Entry 7MH8 (X-ray diffraction, 2.75 A resolution); this record covers chains L and M of the 3 polymer chains in the assembly.

Chain L:
Molecule: Reaction center protein L chain
Source organism: Rhodobacter sphaeroides
UniProt: P0C0Y8 (RCEL_RHOSH); residues 0-281 here correspond to UniProt positions 1-282 (UniProt number = residue number + 1)
Amino-acid sequence (282 residues; row label = number of the first residue in the row; numbering starts at 0):
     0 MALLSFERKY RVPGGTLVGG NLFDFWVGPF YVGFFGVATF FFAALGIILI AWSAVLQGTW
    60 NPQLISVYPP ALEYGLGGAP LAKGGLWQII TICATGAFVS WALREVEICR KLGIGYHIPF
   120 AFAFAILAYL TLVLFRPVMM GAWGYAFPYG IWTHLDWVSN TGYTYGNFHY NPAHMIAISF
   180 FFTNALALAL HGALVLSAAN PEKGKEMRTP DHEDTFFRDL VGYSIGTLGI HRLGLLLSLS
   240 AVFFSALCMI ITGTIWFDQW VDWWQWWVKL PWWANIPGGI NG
Not modelled in the structure: 0
Bound ions: Fe ion: His190, His230 (shared with His219(M), Glu234(M), His266(M) of chain M)
Residues lining bound ligands:
  - bacteriochlorophyll a (BCL), molecule 1: Ile46, Ile49, Tyr128, Leu131, Phe146, Ile150, Trp151, His153, Leu154, Val157
  - bacteriochlorophyll a (BCL), molecule 2: Phe97, Phe121, Ala124, Ile125, Ala127, Tyr128, Leu131, Trp156, Val157, Ser158, Thr160, Gly161, Tyr162, Asn166, Phe167, His168, His173, Ala176, Ile177, Phe180, Phe181, Val241, Ser244, Ala245, Cys247, Met248
  - bacteriochlorophyll a (BCL), molecule 3: Val157, Tyr162, His168, Phe181
  - bacteriochlorophyll a (BCL), molecule 4: His168, His173, Met174, Ile177, Ser178, Phe181, Thr182, Leu185
  - bacteriopheophytin a (BPH), molecule 1: Thr38, Phe41, Ala42, Gly45, Ile49, Ile89, Cys92, Ala93, Ala96, Phe97, Trp100, Glu104, Ile117, Ala120, Phe121, Phe123, Ala124, Tyr128, Phe146, Tyr148, Gly149, Ile150, His153, Phe180, Ser237, Leu238, Val241
  - bacteriopheophytin a (BPH), molecule 2: Phe181, Ala184, Leu185, Ala188, Leu189, Phe216, Leu219, Val220
  - ubiquinone-10 (U10), molecule 1: Phe29, Val31, Gly35, Thr38, Phe39, Trp100, Arg103
  - ubiquinone-10 (U10), molecule 2: Leu189, His190, Leu193, Val194, Glu212, Asp213, Phe216, Tyr222, Ser223, Ile224, Gly225, Thr226, Ile229, Leu232

Chain M:
Molecule: Reaction center protein M chain
Source organism: Rhodobacter sphaeroides
UniProt: P0C0Y9 (RCEM_RHOSH); residues 0-307 here correspond to UniProt positions 1-308 (UniProt number = residue number + 1)
Amino-acid sequence (308 residues; each row starts with the number of its first residue; numbering starts at 0):
     0 MAEYQNIFSQ VQVRGPADLG MTEDVNLANR SGVGPFSTLL GWFGNAQLGP IYLGSLGVLS
    60 LFSGLMWFFT IGIWFWYQAG WNPAVFLRDL FFFSLEPPAP EYGLSFAAPL KEGGLWLIAS
   120 FFMFVAVWSW WGRTYLRAQA LGMGKHTAWA FLSAIWLWMV LGFIRPILMG SWSEAVPYGI
   180 FSHLDWTNNF SLVHGNLFYN PFHGLSIAFL YGSALLFAMH GATILAVSRF GGERELEQIA
   240 DRGTAAERAA LFWRWTMGFN ATMEGIHRWA IWMAVLVTLT GGIGILLSGT VVDNWYVWGQ
   300 NHGMAPLN
Not modelled in the structure: 0-1, 303-307
Modified positions: Tyr210 (3-methyl-L-tyrosine; ZDJ)
Bound ions: Fe ion: His219, Glu234, His266 (shared with His190(L), His230(L) of chain L)
Residues lining bound ligands:
  - bacteriochlorophyll a (BCL), molecule 1: Trp66, Met122, Val126, Phe150, Ala153, Ile154, Leu156, Trp157, Leu160, Trp185, Thr186, Asn187, Phe189, Ser190, Asn195, Leu196, Phe197, His202, Ser205, Ile206, Leu209, Tyr210, Val276, Thr277, Gly280, Gly281, Ile284
  - bacteriochlorophyll a (BCL), molecule 2: Met122, Trp157, Leu160, Val175, Ile179, His182, Leu183, Trp185, Thr186
  - bacteriochlorophyll a (BCL), molecule 3: Thr186, Phe197, Leu209, Tyr210
  - bacteriochlorophyll a (BCL), molecule 4: Phe197, Gly203, Ile206, Ala207, Tyr210, Gly211, Leu214
  - bacteriopheophytin a (BPH), molecule 1: Ser59, Leu60, Gly63, Leu64, Phe67, Ala125, Val126, Trp129, Thr133, Thr146, Ala149, Phe150, Ala153, Ala273, Val274, Thr277
  - bacteriopheophytin a (BPH), molecule 2: Tyr210, Ala213, Leu214, Ala217, Met218, Trp252, Thr255, Met256
  - spheroidene (SPO): Trp66, Phe67, Phe68, Ile70, Gly71, Phe74, Trp75, Phe85, Leu89, Phe105, Trp115, Leu116, Ser119, Phe120, Met122, Phe123, Trp157, Met158, Leu160, Gly161, Phe162, Trp171, Val175, Tyr177, Gly178, Ile179, His182
  - ubiquinone-10 (U10): Leu214, Leu215, Met218, His219, Thr222, Ile223, Ala245, Ala248, Ala249, Trp252, Met256, Phe258, Asn259, Ala260, Thr261, Met262, Ile265, Trp268, Met272
Curated features (UniProtKB/Swiss-Prot):
  - binding site ((7R,8Z)-bacteriochlorophyll b): His182, His202
  - binding site (Fe cation): His219, Glu234, His266
  - binding site (a ubiquinone): Trp252

Chain L / chain M interface:
Contacting residue pairs (210; chain L residue first):
  Leu3(L) - Leu250(M)  hydrophobic
  Leu3(L) - Arg253(M)
  Leu3(L) - Asn259(M)
  Phe5(L) - Arg241(M)
  Phe5(L) - Glu246(M)
  Glu6(L) - Leu250(M)
  Glu6(L) - Arg253(M)  salt bridge
  Glu6(L) - Trp254(M)  hydrogen bond
  Lys8(L) - Glu246(M)  salt bridge
  Tyr9(L) - Thr243(M)  hydrogen bond
  Tyr9(L) - Glu246(M)  hydrogen bond
  Tyr9(L) - Arg247(M)
  Tyr9(L) - Leu250(M)  hydrophobic
  Tyr9(L) - Trp254(M)
  Arg10(L) - Trp254(M)
  Trp25(L) - Trp254(M)
  Pro28(L) - Arg253(M)
  Pro28(L) - Trp254(M)
  Pro28(L) - Gly257(M)
  Phe29(L) - Trp254(M)
  Phe29(L) - Thr255(M)
  Phe29(L) - Met256(M)
  Phe29(L) - Gly257(M)
  Tyr30(L) - Trp254(M)  hydrogen bond (backbone-backbone)
  Trp100(L) - Thr255(M)
  Arg103(L) - Trp254(M)  hydrogen bond (side chain-backbone)
  Arg103(L) - Thr255(M)  hydrogen bond (side chain-backbone)
  Glu104(L) - Phe251(M)
  Glu104(L) - Thr255(M)
  Ile107(L) - Phe251(M)  hydrophobic
  Ile107(L) - Thr255(M)
  Cys108(L) - Phe251(M)  hydrophobic
  Lys110(L) - Trp254(M)
  Leu111(L) - Arg247(M)  hydrogen bond (backbone-side chain)
  Leu111(L) - Leu250(M)
  Leu111(L) - Phe251(M)
  Leu111(L) - Trp254(M)  hydrophobic
  Gly112(L) - Arg228(M)  hydrogen bond (backbone-side chain)
  Gly112(L) - Phe229(M)
  Ile113(L) - Ala225(M)
  Ile113(L) - Val226(M)  hydrophobic
  Ile113(L) - Arg228(M)
  Ile113(L) - Phe229(M)  hydrophobic
  Ile113(L) - Arg247(M)
  Ile113(L) - Phe251(M)  hydrophobic
  Gly114(L) - Ala225(M)  hydrogen bond (backbone-backbone)
  Gly114(L) - Arg228(M)
  Tyr115(L) - Glu2(M)
  His116(L) - Gln4(M)  hydrogen bond (side chain-backbone)
  His116(L) - Ala221(M)
  His116(L) - Leu224(M)
  His116(L) - Ala225(M)
  Ile117(L) - Ala221(M)  hydrophobic
  Ile117(L) - Thr222(M)
  Ile117(L) - Phe251(M)  hydrophobic
  Ile117(L) - Trp252(M)  hydrophobic
  Trp151(L) - Phe197(M)
  Leu154(L) - Phe197(M)
  Ser158(L) - Phe197(M)
  Tyr162(L) - Asn187(M)  hydrogen bond
  Tyr162(L) - Leu191(M)
  Asn166(L) - Leu183(M)
  Asn166(L) - Asn187(M)
  His168(L) - Leu183(M)  hydrogen bond (side chain-backbone)
  His168(L) - Thr186(M)
  Tyr169(L) - Phe180(M)
  Tyr169(L) - Asp184(M)  hydrogen bond
  Met174(L) - Phe180(M)  hydrophobic
  Met174(L) - Leu183(M)  hydrophobic
  Phe180(L) - Leu209(M)
  Phe180(L) - Ala213(M)  hydrophobic
  Asn183(L) - Ser212(M)
  Asn183(L) - Ala213(M)  hydrogen bond (side chain-backbone)
  Asn183(L) - Phe216(M)
  Ala184(L) - Ala273(M)
  Ala186(L) - Phe216(M)
  Leu187(L) - Ser212(M)
  Leu187(L) - Phe216(M)  hydrophobic
  Leu187(L) - Ala269(M)
  Ala188(L) - Ala273(M)
  His190(L) - His219(M)
  His190(L) - Glu234(M)  salt bridge
  His190(L) - His266(M)  hydrogen bond
  Gly191(L) - His266(M)
  Ala192(L) - His145(M)
  Ala192(L) - Thr146(M)
  Ala192(L) - Ile270(M)  hydrophobic
  Val194(L) - Glu234(M)
  Val194(L) - Leu235(M)
  Val194(L) - His266(M)
  Leu195(L) - His145(M)
  Leu195(L) - His266(M)
  Leu195(L) - Arg267(M)
  Leu195(L) - Ile270(M)  hydrophobic
  Ser196(L) - Met142(M)
  Ser196(L) - Gly143(M)  hydrogen bond (backbone-backbone)
  Ser196(L) - His145(M)  hydrogen bond (backbone-side chain)
  Ala197(L) - Leu235(M)  hydrophobic
  Ala198(L) - Leu235(M)
  Asn199(L) - Gly143(M)
  Asn199(L) - His145(M)
  Asn199(L) - Glu263(M)  hydrogen bond
  Asn199(L) - Arg267(M)
  Pro200(L) - Gly141(M)
  Pro200(L) - Gly143(M)
  Glu201(L) - Gln138(M)
  Glu201(L) - Gly141(M)  hydrogen bond (backbone-backbone)
  Glu201(L) - Met142(M)
  Glu201(L) - Lys144(M)  salt bridge
  Lys204(L) - Gly141(M)
  Met206(L) - Leu235(M)
  Met206(L) - Ala239(M)  hydrophobic
  Arg207(L) - Glu22(M)  salt bridge
  Arg207(L) - Leu140(M)  hydrogen bond (side chain-backbone)
  Arg207(L) - Gly141(M)
  Arg207(L) - Met142(M)
  Arg207(L) - Leu235(M)
  Thr208(L) - Leu235(M)
  Pro209(L) - Leu235(M)
  Asp210(L) - Met20(M)
  His211(L) - Met20(M)
  His211(L) - Glu22(M)  salt bridge
  His211(L) - Leu140(M)
  His211(L) - Met142(M)
  Glu212(L) - Leu235(M)
  Asp213(L) - Asn44(M)
  Thr214(L) - Gly19(M)
  Thr214(L) - Met20(M)  hydrogen bond (side chain-backbone)
  Thr214(L) - Arg29(M)
  Thr214(L) - Leu140(M)
  Phe215(L) - Thr133(M)
  Phe215(L) - Arg136(M)
  Phe215(L) - Ala137(M)
  Phe215(L) - Leu140(M)  hydrophobic
  Phe215(L) - Met142(M)  hydrophobic
  Phe215(L) - Thr146(M)
  Arg217(L) - Asn44(M)
  Arg217(L) - Gly48(M)
  Arg217(L) - Pro49(M)
  Arg217(L) - Ile50(M)
  Asp218(L) - Arg29(M)  salt bridge
  Asp218(L) - Ile50(M)
  Asp218(L) - Tyr51(M)  hydrogen bond (backbone-backbone)
  Asp218(L) - Arg132(M)  hydrogen bond (backbone-side chain)
  Leu219(L) - Trp129(M)
  Leu219(L) - Arg132(M)  hydrogen bond (backbone-side chain)
  Leu219(L) - Thr133(M)
  Val220(L) - Ile50(M)
  Val220(L) - Trp129(M)  hydrophobic
  Gly221(L) - Leu47(M)
  Gly221(L) - Gly48(M)  hydrogen bond (backbone-backbone)
  Gly221(L) - Pro49(M)
  Gly221(L) - Ile50(M)
  Tyr222(L) - Leu39(M)
  Tyr222(L) - Asn44(M)  hydrogen bond (side chain-backbone)
  Tyr222(L) - Gln46(M)
  Tyr222(L) - Leu47(M)  hydrophobic
  Ser223(L) - Asn44(M)  hydrogen bond (backbone-side chain)
  Ile224(L) - Gly43(M)
  Ile224(L) - Asn44(M)  hydrogen bond (backbone-backbone)
  Gly225(L) - Asn44(M)
  Thr226(L) - Glu232(M)
  Leu227(L) - Asn5(M)
  Leu227(L) - Leu224(M)  hydrophobic
  Gly228(L) - Phe42(M)
  Ile229(L) - Phe216(M)
  His230(L) - His219(M)  hydrogen bond
  His230(L) - Gly220(M)
  His230(L) - Ile223(M)
  His230(L) - Glu234(M)  salt bridge
  Arg231(L) - Tyr3(M)
  Arg231(L) - Asn5(M)  hydrogen bond (side chain-backbone)
  Arg231(L) - Ile6(M)  hydrogen bond (side chain-backbone)
  Arg231(L) - Phe7(M)
  Arg231(L) - Ser8(M)  hydrogen bond
  Arg231(L) - Trp41(M)  hydrogen bond (side chain-backbone)
  Arg231(L) - Phe42(M)  hydrogen bond (side chain-backbone)
  Leu232(L) - Phe42(M)
  Gly233(L) - Phe216(M)
  Leu234(L) - Ile6(M)  hydrophobic
  Leu234(L) - Ala217(M)
  Leu234(L) - Ala221(M)  hydrophobic
  Leu234(L) - Leu224(M)  hydrophobic
  Ser237(L) - Ala213(M)
  Ser237(L) - Ala217(M)
  Trp263(L) - Phe90(M)  hydrophobic
  Trp263(L) - Phe180(M)  hydrophobic
  Trp266(L) - Leu86(M)  hydrogen bond (side chain-backbone)
  Trp266(L) - Arg87(M)  hydrogen bond (side chain-backbone)
  Val267(L) - Arg87(M)
  Val267(L) - Phe91(M)  hydrophobic
  Trp272(L) - Ala83(M)
  Trp272(L) - Leu86(M)  hydrophobic
  Trp272(L) - Arg87(M)  hydrogen bond (backbone-side chain)
  Ile275(L) - Asn81(M)
  Ile275(L) - Ala83(M)  hydrophobic
  Ile275(L) - Val84(M)  hydrophobic
  Ile275(L) - Arg87(M)  hydrogen bond (backbone-side chain)
  Pro276(L) - Val84(M)
  Gly277(L) - Val84(M)
  Gly277(L) - Arg87(M)  hydrogen bond (backbone-side chain)
  Gly278(L) - Gln77(M)
  Gly278(L) - Val84(M)
  Gly278(L) - Asp88(M)
  Ile279(L) - Asp88(M)  hydrogen bond (backbone-side chain)
  Ile279(L) - Phe91(M)
  Ile279(L) - Phe92(M)  hydrophobic
  Asn280(L) - Arg87(M)  hydrogen bond (backbone-side chain)
  Asn280(L) - Asp88(M)  hydrogen bond (backbone-side chain)
  Asn280(L) - Phe91(M)
Other interface residues (no listed pair), chain L (96 interface residues in all): Ala120, Val157, Phe181, Leu189, Leu193, Leu235, Ala273, Gly281
Other interface residues (no listed pair), chain M (101 interface residues in all): Asp17, Val24, Ala78, Ala149, Asn195, Tyr210, Leu215, Met218, Ile238, Ala249, Met272

Overview:
96 residues of chain L and 101 residues of chain M are in contact, with 42 hydrogen bonds and 8 salt bridges.
Polar contacts include Glu6(L)-Arg253(M), Lys8(L)-Glu246(M) and His190(L)-Glu234(M).
Here chain L is Reaction center protein L chain and chain M is Reaction center protein M chain, both from
Rhodobacter sphaeroides. Entry 7MH8 (Crystal structure of R. sphaeroides Photosynthetic Reaction Center
variant; Y(M210)3-methyltyrosine) was determined by X-ray diffraction (same publication as 7MH3, 7MH4, 7MH5
and 7MH9).
